7V6G - chains A and B; structure by X-ray diffraction, 2.34 A resolution.

Chain A (and B):
Protein: Fructose-bisphosphate aldolase
Organism: Candida albicans SC5314
Notes: EC 4.1.2.13; chain B of this document is another copy of the same molecule, construct and numbering; everything in this record applies to it too
Reference sequence: Q9URB4 (ALF_CANAL); residues 0-358 here correspond to UniProt positions 1-359 (UniProt number = residue number + 1)
Amino-acid sequence (365 residues; row label = number of the first residue in the row; numbering starts at 0):
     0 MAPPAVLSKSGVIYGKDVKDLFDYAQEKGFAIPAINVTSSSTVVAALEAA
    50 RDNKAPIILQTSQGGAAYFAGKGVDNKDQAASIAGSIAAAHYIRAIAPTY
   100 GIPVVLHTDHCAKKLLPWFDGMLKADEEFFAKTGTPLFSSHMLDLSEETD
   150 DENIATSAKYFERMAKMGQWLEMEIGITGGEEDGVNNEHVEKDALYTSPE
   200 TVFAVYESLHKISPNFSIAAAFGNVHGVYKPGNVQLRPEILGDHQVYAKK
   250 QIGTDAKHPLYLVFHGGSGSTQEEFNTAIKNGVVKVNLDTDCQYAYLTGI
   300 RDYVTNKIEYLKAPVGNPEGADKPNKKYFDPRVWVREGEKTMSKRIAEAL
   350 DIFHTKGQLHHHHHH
Not modelled in the structure: 0-1, 180-193, 226-232, 320, 359-364 (chain B: 0-1, 181-193, 226-231, 359-364)
Sequence notes: engineered mutation Ser156 (Cys157 in Q9URB4); expression tag (359-364)
Metal / ion sites: Zn2+: His109, Glu173, His225, His264
Small-molecule neighbours: N-(4-aminophenyl)-2-selanyl-benzamide (6Y3): Pro32, Ala33, Ile34, Phe274, Val285, Asn286, Leu287, Asp290, Cys291, Arg344, Ile345, Glu347, Ala348, Ile351, Phe352

How chain A and chain B interact:
Contacting residue pairs (84):
  Thr37(A) - Arg331(B)
  Ser38(A) - Ser39(B)
  Ser39(A) - Ser38(B)
  Ser39(A) - Ser39(B)  hydrogen bond (backbone-side chain)
  Ser39(A) - Phe68(B)
  Val43(A) - Phe68(B)
  Val43(A) - Ala69(B)
  Val43(A) - Gly70(B)
  Glu47(A) - Gly72(B)
  Arg50(A) - Gly72(B)  hydrogen bond (side chain-backbone)
  Gly63(A) - Arg331(B)
  Tyr67(A) - Arg331(B)
  Tyr67(A) - Val334(B)
  Tyr67(A) - Arg335(B)  hydrogen bond (side chain-backbone)
  Tyr67(A) - Glu338(B)  hydrogen bond
  Phe68(A) - Tyr91(B)  hydrogen bond (backbone-side chain)
  Ala69(A) - Val43(B)
  Ala69(A) - Ile95(B)  hydrophobic
  Ala69(A) - Tyr99(B)  hydrogen bond (backbone-side chain)
  Gly70(A) - Val43(B)
  Gly70(A) - Tyr99(B)
  Lys71(A) - Arg331(B)  hydrogen bond (side chain-backbone)
  Lys71(A) - Arg335(B)
  Gly72(A) - Glu47(B)
  Gly72(A) - Arg50(B)  hydrogen bond (backbone-side chain)
  Gly72(A) - Arg335(B)
  Val73(A) - Thr98(B)
  Val73(A) - Tyr99(B)
  Ala83(A) - Thr98(B)
  Ala87(A) - Tyr91(B)  hydrophobic
  Ala87(A) - Ala94(B)  hydrophobic
  Tyr91(A) - Phe68(B)  hydrogen bond (side chain-backbone)
  Tyr91(A) - Ala87(B)
  Tyr91(A) - Tyr91(B)  hydrophobic
  Ala94(A) - Ala87(B)  hydrophobic
  Ala94(A) - His90(B)
  Ile95(A) - Ala69(B)  hydrophobic
  Ile95(A) - Ala83(B)  hydrophobic
  Ile95(A) - Ala87(B)  hydrophobic
  Thr98(A) - Val73(B)
  Thr98(A) - Ala83(B)
  Tyr99(A) - Ala69(B)  hydrogen bond (side chain-backbone)
  Tyr99(A) - Gly70(B)
  Tyr99(A) - Val73(B)
  Thr289(A) - Phe328(B)
  Gln292(A) - Phe328(B)
  Gln292(A) - Asp329(B)
  Gln292(A) - Pro330(B)
  Tyr293(A) - Leu310(B)
  Tyr293(A) - Lys311(B)
  Tyr293(A) - Phe328(B)
  Tyr295(A) - Pro330(B)  hydrophobic
  Tyr295(A) - Trp333(B)  hydrophobic
  Leu296(A) - Phe328(B)  hydrophobic
  Leu296(A) - Trp333(B)  hydrophobic
  Ile299(A) - Trp333(B)  hydrophobic
  Arg300(A) - Tyr309(B)  hydrogen bond (side chain-backbone)
  Arg300(A) - Leu310(B)
  Val303(A) - Val303(B)  hydrophobic
  Val303(A) - Lys306(B)
  Lys306(A) - Arg300(B)
  Lys306(A) - Val303(B)
  Tyr309(A) - Arg300(B)  hydrogen bond (backbone-side chain)
  Leu310(A) - Tyr293(B)
  Leu310(A) - Arg300(B)
  Lys311(A) - Tyr293(B)
  Lys325(A) - Thr289(B)
  Phe328(A) - Thr289(B)
  Phe328(A) - Gln292(B)
  Phe328(A) - Tyr293(B)  hydrophobic
  Phe328(A) - Leu296(B)  hydrophobic
  Asp329(A) - Gln292(B)  hydrogen bond
  Pro330(A) - Gln292(B)
  Pro330(A) - Tyr295(B)  hydrophobic
  Arg331(A) - Gly63(B)
  Arg331(A) - Tyr67(B)
  Trp333(A) - Tyr295(B)  hydrophobic
  Trp333(A) - Leu296(B)
  Trp333(A) - Ile299(B)  hydrophobic
  Val334(A) - Tyr67(B)
  Arg335(A) - Tyr67(B)  hydrogen bond (backbone-side chain)
  Arg335(A) - Lys71(B)
  Arg335(A) - Gly72(B)
  Glu338(A) - Tyr67(B)  hydrogen bond
Also at the interface, not in a pair above, chain A (46 interface residues in all): Gly64, Gly84, Ala88, His90
Also at the interface, not in a pair above, chain B (47 interface residues in all): Thr37, Ser40, Gly64, Gly84, Lys325, Val332

Overview:
The interface between chain A and chain B involves 46 residues on one side and 47 on the other, with 15
hydrogen bonds. Polar pairs include Ser39(A)-Ser39(B), Arg50(A)-Gly72(B) and Tyr67(A)-Arg335(B). Ligands of
chain A: N-(4-aminophenyl)-2-selanyl-benzamide. His109(A), Glu173(A), His225(A) and His264(A) coordinate Zn2+.
Both chains are Fructose-bisphosphate aldolase (Candida albicans SC5314). Entry 7V6G (Structure of Candida
albicans Fructose-1,6-bisphosphate aldolase mutation C157S with CN39) was determined by X-ray diffraction
(same publication as 7V6F and 6LNK).
